7ZC1 - chains Q and S of the 16 polymer chains in the assembly; structure by electron microscopy, 3.80 A resolution.

== Chain Q ==
Protein: Ribulose bisphosphate carboxylase, small subunit
Organism: Cyanobium sp. PCC 7001
UniProt: B5ILN2 (B5ILN2_9CYAN); numbering as in UniProt (aligned over 1-113)
Amino-acid sequence (113 residues; row label = number of the first residue in the row):
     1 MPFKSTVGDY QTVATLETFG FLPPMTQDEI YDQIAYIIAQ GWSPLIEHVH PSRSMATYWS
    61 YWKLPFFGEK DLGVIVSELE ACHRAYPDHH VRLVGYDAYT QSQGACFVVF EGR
Disordered / not traced: 1-6

== Chain S ==
Protein: Ribulose bisphosphate carboxylase large chain
Organism: Cyanobium sp. PCC 7001
Notes: EC 4.1.1.39
UniProt: A5CKD0 (A5CKD0_9CYAN); residues 1-470 here = UniProt positions 1-470
Amino-acid sequence (470 residues; numbered 1 to 470; the number before each row is that of its first residue):
     1 MSKKYDAGVK EYRDTYWTPD YVPLDTDLLA CFKCTGQEGV PKEEVAAAVA AESSTGTWST
    61 VWSELLVDLD FYKGRCYRIE DVPGDKEAFY AFIAYPLDLF EEGSVTNVLT SLVGNVFGFK
   121 ALRHLRLEDI RFPMAFIKTC PGPPNGICVE RDRMNKYGRP LLGCTIKPKL GLSGKNYGRV
   181 VYECLRGGLD FTKDDENINS QPFQRWQNRF EFVAEAVALA QQETGEKKGH YLNCTAATPE
   241 EMYERAEFAK ELGQPIIMHD YITGGFTANT GLSKWCRKNG MLLHIHRAMH AVIDRHPKHG
   301 IHFRVLAKCL RLSGGDQLHT GTVVGKLEGD RQTTLGFIDQ LRESFIPEDR SRGNFFDQDW
   361 GSMPGVFAVA SGGIHVWHMP ALVAIFGDDS VLQFGGGTHG HPWGSAAGAA ANRVALEACV
   421 KARNAGREIE KESRDILMEA AKHSPELAIA LETWKEIKFE FDTVDKLDVQ
Disordered / not traced: 1-10, 456-470

== How chain Q and chain S interact ==
Contacting residue pairs (18; chain Q residue first):
  Leu-45(Q) / Arg-179(S)
  Arg-53(Q) / Glu-223(S)  salt bridge
  Thr-57(Q) / Glu-215(S)
  Tyr-58(Q) / Lys-175(S)  hydrogen bond (side chain-backbone)
  Tyr-58(Q) / Gly-178(S)
  Tyr-58(Q) / Arg-179(S)  hydrogen bond (side chain-backbone)
  Tyr-58(Q) / Phe-212(S)
  Tyr-58(Q) / Ala-216(S)  hydrophobic
  Tyr-58(Q) / Leu-219(S)
  Tyr-61(Q) / Arg-179(S)  hydrogen bond
  Tyr-61(Q) / Glu-183(S)
  Leu-64(Q) / Pro-402(S)
  Leu-64(Q) / Trp-403(S)
  Leu-64(Q) / Gly-404(S)
  Tyr-96(Q) / Asn-176(S)
  Tyr-96(Q) / Arg-179(S)  hydrogen bond
  Gln-101(Q) / Ser-173(S)
  Gln-101(Q) / Asn-176(S)
Interface residues without a listed pair, chain Q (9 interface residues in all): Gln-103
Interface residues without a listed pair, chain S (17 interface residues in all): Gly-171, Gly-174, Tyr-182

== In short ==
9 residues of chain Q face 17 of chain S across their interface; the contacts include 4 hydrogen bonds and 1
salt bridge. Among the polar pairs are Arg-53(Q)/Glu-223(S), Tyr-58(Q)/Lys-175(S) and Tyr-58(Q)/Arg-179(S).
Chain Q is Ribulose bisphosphate carboxylase, small subunit and chain S is Ribulose bisphosphate carboxylase
large chain, both from Cyanobium sp. PCC 7001; the structure, Subtomogram averaging of Rubisco from Cyanobium
carboxysome, was determined by electron microscopy (same publication as 7ZBT).
